PDB entry 5Z51 | X-ray diffraction, 1.58 A resolution | chains A and B

Chain A:
Molecule: DNA primase
Organism: Mycobacterium tuberculosis H37Rv
Notes: EC 2.7.7.-
Reference sequence: P9WNW1 (DNAG_MYCTU); residues 482-637 here = UniProt positions 482-637
Amino-acid sequence (162 residues; each row starts with the number of its first residue):
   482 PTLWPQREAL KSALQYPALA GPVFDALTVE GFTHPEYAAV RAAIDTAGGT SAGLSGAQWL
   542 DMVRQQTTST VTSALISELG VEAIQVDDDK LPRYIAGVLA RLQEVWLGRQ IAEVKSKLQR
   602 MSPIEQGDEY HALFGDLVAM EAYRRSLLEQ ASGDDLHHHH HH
Unresolved in the structure: 482
Construct notes: expression tag (638-643)
Modified / non-standard residues: Mse-543 (selenomethionine; parent Met); Mse-602 (selenomethionine); Mse-621 (selenomethionine; parent Met)

Chain B:
Molecule: DNA primase
Organism: Mycobacterium tuberculosis H37Rv
Notes: EC 2.7.7.-
Reference sequence: P9WNW1 (DNAG_MYCTU); residues 569-637 here = UniProt positions 569-637
Amino-acid sequence (71 residues; numbered 569 to 639; the number before each row is that of its first residue):
   569 DDKLPRYIAG VLARLQEVWL GRQIAEVKSK LQRMSPIEQG DEYHALFGDL VAMEAYRRSL
   629 LEQASGDDLH H
Construct notes: expression tag (638-639)
Modified / non-standard residues: Mse-602 (selenomethionine; parent Met); Mse-621 (selenomethionine; parent Met)

How chain A and chain B interact:
Residue-residue contacts (25):
  Leu-484(A) / His-612(B)
  Trp-485(A) / Pro-604(B)
  Trp-485(A) / Gly-608(B)
  Trp-485(A) / Tyr-611(B)  hydrophobic
  Trp-485(A) / His-612(B)
  Trp-485(A) / Phe-615(B)  hydrophobic
  Arg-488(A) / Phe-615(B)
  Arg-488(A) / Val-619(B)
  Tyr-518(A) / His-612(B)  hydrogen bond
  Glu-559(A) / Val-619(B)
  Glu-563(A) / Phe-615(B)
  Glu-563(A) / Val-619(B)
  Asp-635(A) / Ile-605(B)
  Asp-636(A) / Ile-605(B)
  His-638(A) / Pro-604(B)
  His-638(A) / Tyr-611(B)
  His-640(A) / Leu-599(B)
  His-640(A) / Gln-600(B)
  His-640(A) / Mse-602(B)
  His-640(A) / Ser-603(B)
  His-640(A) / Pro-604(B)
  His-640(A) / Tyr-611(B)  hydrogen bond
  His-641(A) / Ser-603(B)  hydrogen bond
  His-641(A) / Ile-605(B)
  His-641(A) / Glu-606(B)
Interface residues without a listed pair, chain A (13 interface residues in all): Gln-566, Arg-582
Interface residues without a listed pair, chain B (13 interface residues in all): Asp-609

Overview:
The chain A/chain B interface involves 13 residues from each chain, with 3 hydrogen bonds. Polar pairs include
Tyr-518(A)/His-612(B), His-640(A)/Tyr-611(B) and His-641(A)/Ser-603(B).
Chain A is DNA primase and chain B is DNA primase, both from Mycobacterium tuberculosis H37Rv; the structure,
Helicase binding domain of primase from Mycobacterium tuberculosis, was determined by X-ray diffraction.
